PDB entry 8XQ8 | electron microscopy, 3.35 A resolution | chain A

# Chain A
Molecule: Sperm-specific sodium proton exchanger
Source organism: Strongylocentrotus purpuratus
UniProtKB: A3RL54 (A3RL54_STRPU); residue numbers follow UniProt; this construct covers 30-1194
Sequence (1167 residues; numbered 28 to 1194; the number before each row is that of its first residue):
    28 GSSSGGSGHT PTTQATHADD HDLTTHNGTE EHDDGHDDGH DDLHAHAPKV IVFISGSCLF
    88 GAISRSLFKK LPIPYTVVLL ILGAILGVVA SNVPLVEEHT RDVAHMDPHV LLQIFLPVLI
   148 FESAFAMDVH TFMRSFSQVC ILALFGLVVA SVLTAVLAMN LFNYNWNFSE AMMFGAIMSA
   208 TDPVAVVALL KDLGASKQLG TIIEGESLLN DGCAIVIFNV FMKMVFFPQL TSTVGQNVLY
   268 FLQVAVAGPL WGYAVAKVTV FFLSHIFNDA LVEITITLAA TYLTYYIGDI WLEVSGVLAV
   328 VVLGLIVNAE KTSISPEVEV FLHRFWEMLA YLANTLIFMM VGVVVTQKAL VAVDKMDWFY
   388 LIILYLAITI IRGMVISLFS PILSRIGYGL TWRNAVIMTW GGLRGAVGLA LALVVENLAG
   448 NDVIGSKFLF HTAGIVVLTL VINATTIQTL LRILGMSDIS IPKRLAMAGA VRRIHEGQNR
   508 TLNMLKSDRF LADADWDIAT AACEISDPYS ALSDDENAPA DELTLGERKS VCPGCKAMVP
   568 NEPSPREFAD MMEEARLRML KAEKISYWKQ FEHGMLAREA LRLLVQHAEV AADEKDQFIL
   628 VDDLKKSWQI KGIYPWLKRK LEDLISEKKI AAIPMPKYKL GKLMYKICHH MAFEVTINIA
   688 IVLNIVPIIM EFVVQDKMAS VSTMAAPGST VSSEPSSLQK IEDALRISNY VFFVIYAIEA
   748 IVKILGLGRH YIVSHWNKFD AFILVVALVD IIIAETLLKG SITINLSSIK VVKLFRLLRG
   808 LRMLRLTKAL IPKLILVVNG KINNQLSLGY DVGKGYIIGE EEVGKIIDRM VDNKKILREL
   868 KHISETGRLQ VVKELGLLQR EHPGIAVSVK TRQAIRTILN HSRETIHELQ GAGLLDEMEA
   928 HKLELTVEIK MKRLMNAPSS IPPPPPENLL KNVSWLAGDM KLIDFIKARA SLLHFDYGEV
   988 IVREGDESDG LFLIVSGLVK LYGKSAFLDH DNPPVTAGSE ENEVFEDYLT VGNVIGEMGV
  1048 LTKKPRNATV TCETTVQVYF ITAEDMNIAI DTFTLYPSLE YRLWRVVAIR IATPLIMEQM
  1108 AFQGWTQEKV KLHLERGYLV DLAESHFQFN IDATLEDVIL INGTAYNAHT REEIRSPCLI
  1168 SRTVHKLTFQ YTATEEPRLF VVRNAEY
Unresolved in the structure: 28-72, 538-546, 656-669, 706-725, 785-793, 1012-1030
Construct notes: expression tag (28-29)
Residues lining bound ligands: adenosine-3',5'-cyclic-monophosphate (CMP): V989, S995, L1008, F1032, D1034, L1036, V1041, I1042, G1043, E1044, M1045, G1046, K1051, R1053, N1054, A1055, R1097
UniProt features mapped onto this chain:
  - region: R605 to D620 (Interacts with the transport core domain)
  - motif: N237, D238 (Essential for sodium:proton exchange)
  - binding site (a 1,2-diacylglycero-3-phosphate): H73
  - binding site (3',5'-cyclic AMP): G1043, M1045, G1046, R1053, N1054
  - binding site (3',5'-cyclic GMP): G1043, E1044, M1045, R1053, N1054
  - site: R803 (Contributes one equivalent gating charge)
  - mutagenesis: D238 (D238A: Abolishes sodium:proton antiporter activity), R399 (R399A: Does not affect the production of voltage-gated currents. Abolishes sodium:proton antiporter activity), R803 (R803Q: Alters the half-maximal activation voltage of gating current. Shifts the activation of the transporter to more negative voltages), R1053 (R1053Q: Abolishes cAMP-induced shift of half-maximal activation voltage of gating current)

# In short
Chain A binds adenosine-3',5'-cyclic-monophosphate. Curated annotation (UniProt) lists residue binding
1,2-diacylglycero-3-phosphate H73, 5 residues binding 3',5'-cyclic AMP, 5 residues binding 3',5'-cyclic GMP
and 4 mutagenesis sites.
Chain A is Sperm-specific sodium proton exchanger (Strongylocentrotus purpuratus); the structure, Structure of
the sea urchin spSLC9C1 in state-1 w/ cAMP protomer, was determined by electron microscopy (same publication
as 8XPQ, 8XQ4, 8XQ7, 8XQ9 and 8XQA).
